Entry 7MKE (electron microscopy, 3.70 A resolution); this record covers chains H and J of the 8 polymer chains in the assembly.

== Chain H ==
Molecule: DNA-directed RNA polymerase subunit alpha
Organism: Escherichia coli
Notes: EC 2.7.7.6
Reference sequence: A0A073G207 (A0A073G207_ECOLX); numbering as in UniProt (aligned over 1-329)
Chain sequence (329 residues; row label = number of the first residue in the row):
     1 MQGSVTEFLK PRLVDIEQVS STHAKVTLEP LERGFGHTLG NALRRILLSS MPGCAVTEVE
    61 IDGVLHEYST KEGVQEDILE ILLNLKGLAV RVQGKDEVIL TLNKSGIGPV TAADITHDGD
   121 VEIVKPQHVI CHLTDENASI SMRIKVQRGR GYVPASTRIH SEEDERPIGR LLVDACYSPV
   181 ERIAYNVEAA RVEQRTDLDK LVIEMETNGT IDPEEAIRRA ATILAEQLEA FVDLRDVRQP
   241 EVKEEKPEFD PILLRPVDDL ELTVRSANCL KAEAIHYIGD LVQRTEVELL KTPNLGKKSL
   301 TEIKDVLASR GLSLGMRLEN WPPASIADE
Disordered / not traced: 1-2, 159-166, 234-329

== Chain J ==
Molecule: DNA-directed RNA polymerase subunit beta'
Organism: Escherichia coli
Notes: EC 2.7.7.6
Reference sequence: A0A4S1NBU2 (A0A4S1NBU2_ECOLX); numbering as in UniProt (aligned over 1-1407)
Chain sequence (1407 residues; each row starts with the number of its first residue):
     1 MKDLLKFLKA QTKTEEFDAI KIALASPDMI RSWSFGEVKK PETINYRTFK PERDGLFCAR
    61 IFGPVKDYEC LCGKYKRLKH RGVICEKCGV EVTQTKVRRE RMGHIELASP TAHIWFLKSL
   121 PSRIGLLLDM PLRDIERVLY FESYVVIEGG MTNLERQQIL TEEQYLDALE EFGDEFDAKM
   181 GAEAIQALLK SMDLEQECEQ LREELNETNS ETKRKKLTKR IKLLEAFVQS GNKPEWMILT
   241 VLPVLPPDLR PLVPLDGGRF ATSDLNDLYR RVINRNNRLK RLLDLAAPDI IVRNEKRMLQ
   301 EAVDALLDNG RRGRAITGSN KRPLKSLADM IKGKQGRFRQ NLLGKRVDYS GRSVITVGPY
   361 LRLHQCGLPK KMALELFKPF IYGKLELRGL ATTIKAAKKM VEREEAVVWD ILDEVIREHP
   421 VLLNRAPTLH RLGIQAFEPV LIEGKAIQLH PLVCAAYNAD FDGDQMAVHV PLTLEAQLEA
   481 RALMMSTNNI LSPANGEPII VPSQDVVLGL YYMTRDCVNA KGEGMVLTGP KEAERLYRSG
   541 LASLHARVKV RITEYEKDAN GELVAKTSLK DTTVGRAILW MIVPKGLPYS IVNQALGKKA
   601 ISKMLNTCYR ILGLKPTVIF ADQIMYTGFA YAARSGASVG IDDMVIPEKK HEIISEAEAE
   661 VAEIQEQFQS GLVTAGERYN KVIDIWAAAN DRVSKAMMDN LQTETVINRD GQEEKQVSFN
   721 SIYMMADSGA RGSAAQIRQL AGMRGLMAKP DGSIIETPIT ANFREGLNVL QYFISTHGAR
   781 KGLADTALKT ANSGYLTRRL VDVAQDLVVT EDDCGTHEGI MMTPVIEGGD VKEPLRDRVL
   841 GRVTAEDVLK PGTADILVPR NTLLHEQWCD LLEENSVDAV KVRSVVSCDT DFGVCAHCYG
   901 RDLARGHIIN KGEAIGVIAA QSIGEPGTQL TMRTFHIGGA ASRAAAESSI QVKNKGSIKL
   961 SNVKSVVNSS GKLVITSRNT ELKLIDEFGR TKESYKVPYG AVLAKGDGEQ VAGGETVANW
  1021 DPHTMPVITE VSGFVRFTDM IDGQTITRQT DELTGLSSLV VLDSAERTAG GKDLRPALKI
  1081 VDAQGNDVLI PGTDMPAQYF LPGKAIVQLE DGVQISSGDT LARIPQESGG TKDITGGLPR
  1141 VADLFEARRP KEPAILAEIS GIVSFGKETK GKRRLVITPV DGSDPYEEMI PKWRQLNVFE
  1201 GERVERGDVI SDGPEAPHDI LRLRGVHAVT RYIVNEVQDV YRLQGVKIND KHIEVIVRQM
  1261 LRKATIVNAG SSDFLEGEQV EYSRVKIANR ELEANGKVGA TYSRDLLGIT KASLATESFI
  1321 SAASFQETTR VLTEAAVAGK RDELRGLKEN VIVGRLIPAG TGYAYHQDRM RRRAAGEAPA
  1381 APQVTAEDAS ASLAELLNAG LGGSDNE
Disordered / not traced: 1-15, 302, 932-947, 1127-1134, 1376-1407
Differences from the reference sequence: conflict Val1384 (Met in A0A4S1NBU2)
Bound ions: Zn2+ site 1: Cys70, Cys72, Cys85, Cys88; Mg2+: Asp460, Asp462, Asp464; Zn2+ site 2: Cys814, Cys888, Cys895, Cys898

== Chain H / chain J interface ==
Pairs across the interface (28; chain H residue first):
  Arg44(H) with Arg538(J)
  Leu48(H) with Ser539(J)
  Leu79(H) with Val526(J), hydrophobic
  Glu80(H) with Arg551(J), salt bridge
  Leu83(H) with Val526(J), hydrophobic; Leu527(J); Thr528(J); Arg551(J)
  Asn84(H) with Arg551(J), hydrogen bond
  Lys86(H) with Val526(J), hydrogen bond (side chain-backbone); Thr528(J); Glu532(J), salt bridge
  Tyr152(H) with Glu532(J), hydrogen bond; Arg535(J); Leu536(J); Leu541(J), hydrophobic
  Pro154(H) with Leu541(J), hydrophobic
  Cys176(H) with Arg535(J)
  Ser178(H) with Arg535(J), hydrogen bond
  Val180(H) with Arg535(J)
  Glu181(H) with Lys531(J); Arg535(J)
  Arg182(H) with Glu534(J), salt bridge; Met581(J)
  Arg191(H) with Lys370(J)
  Thr196(H) with Glu443(J)
  Asp197(H) with Glu443(J)
  Glu206(H) with Lys531(J), salt bridge
Interface residues without a listed pair, chain H (19 interface residues in all): Asp174
Interface residues without a listed pair, chain J (18 interface residues in all): Trp409, Met525, Leu569

== Overview ==
19 residues of chain H and 18 residues of chain J are in contact; the contacts include 4 hydrogen bonds and 4
salt bridges. Among the polar pairs are Glu80(H)-Arg551(J), Lys86(H)-Glu532(J) and Arg182(H)-Glu534(J). The
Zn2+ site 1 is built by Cys70(J), Cys72(J), Cys85(J) and Cys88(J).
Chain H is DNA-directed RNA polymerase subunit alpha and chain J is DNA-directed RNA polymerase subunit beta',
both from Escherichia coli; the structure, Cryo-EM structure of Escherichia coli RNA polymerase bound to
lambda PR promoter DNA (class 2), was determined by electron microscopy together with 7MKD, 7MKI and 7MKJ from
the same study.
